Entry 7PEV (electron microscopy, 6.00 A resolution (low resolution: residue-level contacts below are approximate; hydrogen-bond / salt-bridge calls are withheld)); this record covers chains D and I of the 18 polymer chains in the assembly.

# Chain D
Name: Histone H2B type 1-K
Source organism: Homo sapiens
Reference sequence: O60814 (H2B1K_HUMAN); residues 0-125 here correspond to UniProt positions 1-126 (UniProt number = residue number + 1)
Sequence (126 residues; each row starts with the number of its first residue; numbering starts at 0):
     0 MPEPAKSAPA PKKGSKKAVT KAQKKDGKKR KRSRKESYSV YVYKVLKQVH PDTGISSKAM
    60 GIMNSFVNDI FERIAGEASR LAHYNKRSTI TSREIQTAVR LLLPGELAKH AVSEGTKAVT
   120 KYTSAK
Disordered / not traced: 0-29, 125
Swiss-Prot annotation at these positions:
  - modified residue: Pro1 (N-acetylproline), Glu2 (ADP-ribosyl glutamic acid), Lys5 (N6-(2-hydroxyisobutyryl)lysine), Ser6 (ADP-ribosylserine), Lys11 (N6-(beta-hydroxybutyryl)lysine), Lys12 (N6-(2-hydroxyisobutyryl)lysine), Ser14 (Phosphoserine), Lys15 (N6-acetyllysine), Lys16 (N6-(beta-hydroxybutyryl)lysine), Lys20 (N6-(2-hydroxyisobutyryl)lysine), Lys23 (N6-(2-hydroxyisobutyryl)lysine), Lys24 (N6-(2-hydroxyisobutyryl)lysine), Lys34 (N6-(2-hydroxyisobutyryl)lysine), Glu35 (PolyADP-ribosyl glutamic acid), Ser36 (Phosphoserine), Lys43 (N6-(2-hydroxyisobutyryl)lysine), Lys46 (N6-(2-hydroxyisobutyryl)lysine), Lys57 (N6,N6-dimethyllysine), Arg79 (Dimethylated arginine), Lys85 (N6,N6,N6-trimethyllysine) and 6 more in UniProt
  - glycosylation: Ser112 (O-linked (GlcNAc) serine)
  - cross-link (Glycyl lysine isopeptide (Lys-Gly)): Lys5 (interchain with G-Cter in SUMO2), Lys20 (interchain with G-Cter in SUMO2), Lys34 (interchain with G-Cter in ubiquitin), Lys120 (interchain with G-Cter in ubiquitin)

# Chain I
Molecule: 702-nt DNA strand
Source organism: Homo sapiens
Sequence (702 nucleotides; numbered 1 to 702; the number before each row is that of its first residue):
     1 ATCCCGGATC CCCTGGAGAA TCCCGGTGCC GAGGCCGCTC AATTGGTCGT AGACAGCTCT
    61 AGCACCGCTT AAACGCACGT ACGCGCTGTC CCCCGCGTTT TAACCGCCAA GGGGATTACT
   121 CCCTAGTCTC CAGGCACGTG TCACATATAT ACATCCTGTT CCAGTGCCGG ACCCGAGCAT
   181 CCGGATCCCC TGGAGAATCC CGGTGCCGAG GCCGCTCAAT TGGTCGTAGA CAGCTCTAGC
   241 ACCGCTTAAA CGCACGTACG CGCTGTCCCC CGCGTTTTAA CCGCCAAGGG GATTACTCCC
   301 TAGTCTCCAG GCACGTGTCA CATATATACA TCCTGTTCCA GTGCCGGACC CGAGCATCCG
   361 GATCCCCTGG AGAATCCCGG TGCCGAGGCC GCTCAATTGG TCGTAGACAG CTCTAGCACC
   421 GCTTAAACGC ACGTACGCGC TGTCCCCCGC GTTTTAACCG CCAAGGGGAT TACTCCCTAG
   481 TCTCCAGGCA CGTGTCACAT ATATACATCC TGTTCCAGTG CCGGACCCGA GCATCCGGAT
   541 CCCCTGGAGA ATCCCGGTGC CGAGGCCGCT CAATTGGTCG TAGACAGCTC TAGCACCGCT
   601 TAAACGCACG TACGCGCTGT CCCCCGCGTT TTAACCGCCA AGGGGATTAC TCCCTAGTCT
   661 CCAGGCACGT GTCACATATA TACATCCTGT TCCAGTGCCG AT
Disordered / not traced: 1-2, 179-351, 523-702

# How chain D and chain I interact
Contacting residue pairs - 19 pairs, chain D then chain I:
  Arg31(D) - DA115(I)
  Arg31(D) - DT116(I)
  Arg33(D) - DC38(I)
  Arg33(D) - DT39(I)
  Arg33(D) - DC40(I)
  Tyr42(D) - DG33(I)
  Tyr42(D) - DG34(I)
  Gly53(D) - DG33(I)
  Ile54(D) - DA32(I)
  Ile54(D) - DG33(I)
  Ser55(D) - DA32(I)
  Ser56(D) - DA32(I)
  Arg86(D) - DG52(I)
  Arg86(D) - DA53(I)
  Ser87(D) - DA51(I)
  Ser87(D) - DG52(I)
  Thr88(D) - DA51(I)
  Thr88(D) - DG52(I)
  Arg92(D) - DA53(I)
Also at the interface, not in a pair above, chain D (14 interface residues in all): Lys30, Ser32, Lys85
Also at the interface, not in a pair above, chain I (13 interface residues in all): DG37, DT117

# In short
The interface between chain D and chain I involves 14 residues on one side and 13 on the other.
Chain D is Histone H2B type 1-K and chain I is a 702-nt DNA strand, both from Homo sapiens; the structure,
Nucleosome stack of the 4x177 nucleosome array containing H1, was determined by electron microscopy, deposited
together with 7PET, 7PEU, 7PEW, 7PEX, 7PEY, 7PEZ and 16 further entries.
